PDB entry 8K22 | electron microscopy, 2.92 A resolution | chains C and R of the 20 polymer chains in the assembly

[Chain C]
Protein: Csy2
Organism: Vibrio phage ICP1_2004_A
Reference sequence: F1D5V7 (F1D5V7_9CAUD); residue numbers follow UniProt; this construct covers 1-248
Amino-acid sequence (248 residues; row label = number of the first residue in the row):
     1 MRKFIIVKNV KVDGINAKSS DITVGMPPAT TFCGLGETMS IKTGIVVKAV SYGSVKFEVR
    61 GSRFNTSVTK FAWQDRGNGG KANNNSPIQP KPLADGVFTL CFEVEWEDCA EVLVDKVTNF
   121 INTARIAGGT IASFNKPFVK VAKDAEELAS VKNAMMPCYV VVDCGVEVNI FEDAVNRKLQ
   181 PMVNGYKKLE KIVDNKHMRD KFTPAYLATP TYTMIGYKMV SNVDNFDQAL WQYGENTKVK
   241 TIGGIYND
Not modelled in the structure: 248

[Chain R]
Molecule: 31-nt DNA strand
Organism: Vibrio phage ICP1_2004_A
Sequence (31 nucleotides; row label = number of the first residue in the row):
    15 GGCTTTCGTC AACCCTTTGC TTATCTTCCC T

[How chain C and chain R interact]
Contacting residue pairs (21):
  Arg63(C) with DT31(R), phosphate contact; DT32(R), base contact
  Phe64(C) with DT30(R), stacking on the base; DT31(R), sugar contact
  Gly77(C) with DT19(R), phosphate contact
  Gly79(C) with DT20(R), phosphate contact
  Gly80(C) with DT20(R), phosphate contact
  Asn153(C) with DT38(R), base contact
  Met156(C) with DA37(R), sugar contact; DT38(R), base contact
  Pro157(C) with DA37(R), base contact
  Tyr159(C) with DT35(R), base contact; DT36(R), hydrogen bond to the sugar
  Tyr217(C) with DT35(R), sugar contact
  Lys218(C) with DT36(R), salt bridge to the phosphate
  Met219(C) with DT36(R), hydrogen bond to the phosphate; DA37(R), base contact
  Ser221(C) with DA37(R), sugar contact; DT38(R), sugar contact
  Asn222(C) with DT36(R), hydrogen bond to the phosphate; DA37(R), hydrogen bond to the phosphate
Also at the interface, not in a pair above, chain C (17 interface residues in all): Leu179, Gln180, Gly216
Also at the interface, not in a pair above, chain R (10 interface residues in all): DC34

[Summary]
17 residues of chain C and 10 residues of chain R are in contact, with 4 hydrogen bonds, 1 salt bridge and 1
aromatic stacking contact. Polar contacts include Tyr159(C)-DT36(R), Met219(C)-DT36(R) and Asn222(C)-DT36(R).
Here chain C is Csy2 and chain R is a 31-nt DNA strand, both from Vibrio phage ICP1_2004_A. Entry 8K22 (ICP1
Csy-dsDNA-Cas1-Cas2/3 complex (half form)) was determined by electron microscopy.
